Entry 2QE0 (X-ray diffraction, 2.19 A resolution); this record covers chains C and D of the 4 polymer chains in the assembly.

== Chain C (and D) ==
Molecule: NADP-dependent glyceraldehyde-3-phosphate dehydrogenase
From: Streptococcus mutans
Notes: EC 1.2.1.9; chain D of this document is another copy of the same molecule, construct and numbering; everything in this record applies to it too
UniProtKB: Q59931 (GAPN_STRMU); numbering as in UniProt (aligned over 1-475)
Chain sequence (475 residues; numbered 1 to 475; the number before each row is that of its first residue):
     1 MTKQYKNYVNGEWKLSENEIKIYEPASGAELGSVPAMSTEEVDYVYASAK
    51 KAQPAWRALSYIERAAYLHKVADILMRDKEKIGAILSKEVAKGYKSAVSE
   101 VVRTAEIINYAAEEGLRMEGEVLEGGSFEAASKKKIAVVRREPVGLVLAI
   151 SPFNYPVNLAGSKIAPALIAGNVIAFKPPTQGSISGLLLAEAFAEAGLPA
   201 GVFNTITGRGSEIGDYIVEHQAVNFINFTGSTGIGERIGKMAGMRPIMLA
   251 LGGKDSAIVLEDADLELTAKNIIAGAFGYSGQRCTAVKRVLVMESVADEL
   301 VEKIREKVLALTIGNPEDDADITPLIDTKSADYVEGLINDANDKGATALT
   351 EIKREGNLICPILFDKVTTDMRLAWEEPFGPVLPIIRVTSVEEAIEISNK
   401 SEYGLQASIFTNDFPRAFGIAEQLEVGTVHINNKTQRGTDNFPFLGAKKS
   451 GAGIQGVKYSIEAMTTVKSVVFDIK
Not modelled in the structure: 1
Sequence notes: variant Ala-58 (Ser in Q59931), Ile-85 (Val in Q59931), Thr-347 (Ala in Q59931); engineered mutation Ala-250 (Glu in Q59931)
UniProt features mapped onto this chain:
  - active site: Cys-284
  - binding site (substrate): Arg-103, Asn-154, Tyr-155, Arg-283 to Thr-285, Arg-437
  - binding site (NADP(+)): Ser-151, Lys-177, Thr-180, Asp-215, Glu-377
Residues lining bound ligands:
  - glyceraldehyde-3-phosphate (G3H): Arg-103, Asn-154, Tyr-155, Leu-159, Arg-283, Cys-284, Thr-285, Gln-436, Arg-437, Gly-438, Phe-444
  - NADP (NAP; NADP nicotinamide-adenine-dinucleotide phosphate): Ile-150, Ser-151, Pro-152, Phe-153, Asn-154, Lys-177, Pro-178, Pro-179, Thr-180, Gln-181, Gly-208, Arg-209, Gly-210, Ser-211, Gly-214, Asp-215, Val-218, Phe-228, Thr-229, Gly-230, Ser-231, Ile-234, Arg-237, Ile-238, Met-241, Leu-251, Gly-252, Cys-284, Tyr-333, Glu-377, Pro-378, Phe-379

== Chain C / chain D interface ==
Residue-residue contacts (115; chain C residue first):
  Arg-57(C) with Glu-422(D), hydrogen bond (side chain-backbone)
  Glu-106(C) with Phe-128(D)
  Ile-107(C) with Phe-128(D), hydrophobic
  Tyr-110(C) with Ser-127(D); Phe-128(D), hydrophobic
  Glu-121(C) with Lys-458(D), salt bridge; Tyr-459(D), hydrogen bond
  Leu-123(C) with Asn-441(D); Phe-442(D); Pro-443(D); Tyr-459(D)
  Glu-124(C) with Asn-441(D), hydrogen bond (backbone-side chain); Phe-442(D)
  Gly-125(C) with Thr-439(D); Phe-442(D)
  Ser-127(C) with Tyr-110(D); Asn-441(D)
  Phe-128(C) with Glu-106(D); Ile-107(D), hydrophobic; Tyr-110(D), hydrophobic; Thr-439(D); Asp-440(D); Asn-441(D)
  Ser-132(C) with Thr-439(D)
  Lys-135(C) with Asn-433(D); Phe-442(D)
  Ile-136(C) with Phe-442(D)
  Ala-137(C) with Phe-442(D)
  Val-139(C) with Pro-443(D), hydrophobic
  Arg-140(C) with Glu-422(D), salt bridge
  Glu-142(C) with Glu-422(D)
  Glu-236(C) with Met-244(D)
  Gly-239(C) with Gly-243(D)
  Lys-240(C) with Lys-240(D)
  Gly-243(C) with Gly-239(D)
  Met-244(C) with Glu-236(D); Leu-249(D), hydrophobic; Leu-251(D), hydrophobic; Lys-448(D); Lys-449(D); Ala-452(D)
  Leu-249(C) with Met-244(D), hydrophobic
  Leu-251(C) with Met-244(D), hydrophobic
  Phe-414(C) with Phe-472(D), hydrophobic
  Phe-418(C) with Val-470(D), hydrophobic
  Ala-421(C) with Lys-468(D), hydrogen bond (backbone-side chain); Val-470(D), hydrophobic
  Glu-422(C) with Arg-57(D), hydrogen bond (backbone-side chain); Arg-140(D), salt bridge; Glu-142(D); Lys-468(D), hydrogen bond (backbone-side chain)
  Leu-424(C) with Lys-468(D), hydrogen bond (backbone-side chain)
  Val-426(C) with Lys-468(D)
  Gly-427(C) with Val-467(D); Lys-468(D); Ser-469(D), hydrogen bond (backbone-backbone)
  Thr-428(C) with Ser-469(D); Val-471(D)
  Val-429(C) with Ser-469(D), hydrogen bond (backbone-backbone); Val-470(D); Val-471(D), hydrogen bond (backbone-backbone)
  His-430(C) with Val-471(D)
  Ile-431(C) with Val-470(D), hydrophobic; Val-471(D), hydrogen bond (backbone-backbone)
  Asn-433(C) with Lys-135(D); Asp-473(D), hydrogen bond
  Gln-436(C) with Lys-135(D)
  Thr-439(C) with Gly-125(D); Phe-128(D)
  Asp-440(C) with Phe-128(D)
  Asn-441(C) with Leu-123(D); Glu-124(D), hydrogen bond (side chain-backbone); Ser-127(D); Phe-128(D)
  Phe-442(C) with Leu-123(D); Glu-124(D); Gly-125(D); Lys-135(D); Ile-136(D); Ala-137(D); Val-471(D), hydrophobic
  Pro-443(C) with Leu-123(D); Val-139(D), hydrophobic; Ser-469(D)
  Leu-445(C) with Thr-466(D); Val-467(D)
  Lys-448(C) with Met-244(D)
  Lys-449(C) with Met-244(D)
  Ala-452(C) with Met-244(D)
  Lys-458(C) with Glu-121(D), salt bridge
  Tyr-459(C) with Glu-121(D), hydrogen bond; Leu-123(D)
  Thr-466(C) with Leu-445(D)
  Val-467(C) with Gly-427(D); Leu-445(D)
  Lys-468(C) with Ala-421(D), hydrogen bond (side chain-backbone); Glu-422(D), hydrogen bond (side chain-backbone); Leu-424(D), hydrogen bond (side chain-backbone); Val-426(D); Gly-427(D)
  Ser-469(C) with Gly-427(D), hydrogen bond (backbone-backbone); Thr-428(D); Val-429(D), hydrogen bond (backbone-backbone); Pro-443(D)
  Val-470(C) with Phe-418(D), hydrophobic; Ala-421(D), hydrophobic; Val-429(D); Ile-431(D), hydrophobic
  Val-471(C) with Thr-428(D); Val-429(D), hydrogen bond (backbone-backbone); His-430(D); Ile-431(D), hydrogen bond (backbone-backbone); Phe-442(D), hydrophobic
  Phe-472(C) with Phe-414(D), hydrophobic
  Asp-473(C) with Asn-433(D), hydrogen bond
Also at the interface, not in a pair above, chain C (61 interface residues in all): Glu-129, Val-138, Gly-235, Ile-247, Ile-454
Also at the interface, not in a pair above, chain D (61 interface residues in all): Glu-129, Ser-132, Val-138, Ile-247, Gln-423, Gln-436, Ile-454

== Summary ==
Chain C and chain D each contribute 61 residues to their interface; the contacts include 22 hydrogen bonds and
4 salt bridges. Among the polar pairs are Glu-121(C)/Lys-458(D), Arg-140(C)/Glu-422(D) and
Arg-57(C)/Glu-422(D). Ligands of chain C: glyceraldehyde-3-phosphate and NADP.
Both chains are NADP-dependent glyceraldehyde-3-phosphate dehydrogenase (Streptococcus mutans). Entry 2QE0
(Thioacylenzyme Intermediate of GAPN from S. Mutans, New Data Integration and Refinement) was determined by
X-ray diffraction (same publication as 2ESD).
